Entry 8OM3 (electron microscopy, 2.87 A resolution); this record covers chains K and r of the 35 polymer chains in the assembly.

== Chain K ==
Name: 37S ribosomal protein S18, mitochondrial
From: Saccharomyces cerevisiae
UniProtKB: P42847 (RT18_YEAST); numbering as in UniProt (aligned over 1-217)
Chain sequence (217 residues; row label = number of the first residue in the row):
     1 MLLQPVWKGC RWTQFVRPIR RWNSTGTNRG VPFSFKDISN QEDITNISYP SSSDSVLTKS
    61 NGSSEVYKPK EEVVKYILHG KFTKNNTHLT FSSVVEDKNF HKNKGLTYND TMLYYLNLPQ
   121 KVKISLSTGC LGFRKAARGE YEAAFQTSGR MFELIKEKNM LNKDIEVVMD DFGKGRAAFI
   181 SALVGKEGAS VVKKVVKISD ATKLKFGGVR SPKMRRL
Unresolved in the structure: 1-66

== Chain r ==
Molecule: 15S mitochondrial rRNA
From: Saccharomyces cerevisiae
Sequence (1647 nucleotides; numbered 1 to 1649; 2 numbers in that range are skipped by the numbering (no residue carries them; nothing is unmodelled there); the number before each row is that of its first residue):
     1 GUAAAAAAUU UAUAAGAAUA UGAUGUUGGU UCAGAUUAAG CGCUAAAUAA GGACAUGACA
    61 CAUGCGAAUC AUACGUUUAU UAUUGAUAAG AUAAUAAAUA UGUGGUGUAA ACGUGAGUAA
   121 UUUUAUUAGG AAUUAAUGAA CUAUAGAAUA AGCUAAAUAC UUAAUAUAUU AUUAUAUAAA
   181 AAUAAUUUAU AUAAUAAAAA GGAUAUAUAU AUAAUAUAUA UUUAUCUAUA GUCAAGCCAA
   241 UAAUGGUUUA GGUAGUAGGU UUAUUAAGAG UUAAACCUAG CCAACGAUCC AUAAUCGAUA
   301 AUGAAAGUUA GAACGAUCAC GUUGACUCUG AAAUAUAGUC AAUAUCUAUA AGAUACAGCA
   361 GUGAGGAAUA UUGGACAAUG AUCGAAAGAU UGAUCCAGUU ACUUAUUAGG AUGAUAUAUA
   421 AAAAUAUUUU AUUUUAUUUA UAAAUAUUAA AUAUUUAUAA UAAUAAUAAU AAUAAUAUAU
   481 AUAUAUAAAU UGAUUAAAAA UAAAAUCCAU AAAUAAUUAA AAUAAUGAUA UUAAUUACCA
   541 UAUAUAUUUU UAUAUGGAUA UAUAUAUUAA UAAUAAUAUU AAUUUUAUUA UUAUUAAUAA
   601 UAUAUUUUAA UAGUCCUGAC UAAUAUUUGU GCCAGCAGUC GCGGUAACAC AAAGAGGGCG
   661 AGCGUUAAUC AUAAUGGUUU AAAGGAUCCG UAGAAUGAAU UAUAUAUUAU AAUUUAGAGU
   721 UAAUAAAAU
   731 UAAUUAAAGA AUUAUAAUAG UAAAGAUGAA AUAAUAAUAA UAAUUAUAAG ACUAAUAUAU
   791 GUGAAAAUAU UAAUUAAAUA UUAACUGACA UUGAGGGAUU AAAACUAGAG UAGCGAAACG
   851 GAUUCGAUAC CCGUGUAGUU CUAGUAGUAA ACUAUGAAUA CAAUUAUUUA UA
   904 UAUAUAUUAU AUAUAAAUAA UAAAUGAAAA UGAAAGUAUU CCACCUGAAG AGUACGUUAG
   964 CAAUAAUGAA ACUCAAAACA AUAGACGGUU ACAGACUUAA GCAGUGGAGC AUGUUAUUUA
  1024 AUUCGAUAAU CCACGACUAA CCUUACCAUA UUUUGAAUAU UAUAAUAAUU AUUAUAAUUA
  1084 UUAUAUUACA GGCGUUACAU UGUUGUCUUU AGUUCGUGCU GCAAAGUUUU AGAUUAAGUU
  1144 CAUAAACGAA CAAAACUCCA UAUAUAUAAU UUUAAUUAUA UAUAAUUUUA UAUUAUUUAU
  1204 UAAUAUAAAG AAAGGAAUUA AGACAAAUCA UAAUGAUCCU UAUAAUAUGG GUAAUAGACG
  1264 UGCUAUAAUA AAAUGAUAAU AAAAUUAUAU AAAAUAUAUU UAAUUAUAUU UAAUUAAUAA
  1324 UAUAAAACAU UUUAAUUUUU AAUAUAUUUU UUUAUUAUAU AUUAAUAUGA AUUAUAAUCU
  1384 GAAAUUCGAU UAUAUGAAAA AAGAAUUGCU AGUAAUACGU AAAUUAGUAU GUUACGGUGA
  1444 AUAUUCUAAC UGUUUCGCAC UAAUCACUCA UCACGCGUUG AAACAUAUUA UUAUCUUAUU
  1504 AUUUAUAUAA UAUUUUUUAA UAAAUAUUAA UAAUUAUUAA UUUAUAUUUA UUUAUAUCAG
  1564 AAAUAAUAUG AAUUAAUGCG AAGUUGAAAU ACAGUUACCG UAGGGGAACC UGCGGUGGGC
  1624 UUAUAAAUAU CUUAAAUAUU CUUACA
Unresolved in the structure: 1-11, 168-193, 210-215, 423-475, 546-547, 561-602, 764-768, 909-911, 1075-1078, 1529-1536
Bound ions: K+ site 1: U19, G28, G29; Mg2+ site 1 near A33 (its only coordinating residue here); Mg2+ site 2 near G40 (its only coordinating residue here); Mg2+ site 3: A55, U56, G115; K+ site 2: U72, A73, A385; Mg2+ site 4 near A110 (its only coordinating residue here); Mg2+ site 5 near G113 (its only coordinating residue here); K+ site 3: G113, C359; K+ site 4: G115, G117, A294; Mg2+ site 6: A116, G117, A294; Mg2+ site 7: U149, G201; Mg2+ site 8: A159, C160; 22 more K+ sites not listed; 56 more Mg2+ sites not listed

== Interface between chain K and chain r ==
Pairs across the interface - 88 pairs, chain K then chain r:
  His79(K) - A773(r)  sugar contact
  Lys81(K) - A772(r)  phosphate contact
  Lys81(K) - A773(r)  salt bridge to the phosphate
  Lys84(K) - U757(r)  salt bridge to the phosphate
  Asn85(K) - A756(r)  hydrogen bond to the phosphate
  Asn85(K) - U757(r)  hydrogen bond to the phosphate
  Asn86(K) - A754(r)  hydrogen bond to the phosphate
  Asn86(K) - G755(r)  hydrogen bond to the phosphate
  His88(K) - A754(r)  phosphate contact
  His88(K) - G755(r)  salt bridge to the phosphate
  His88(K) - U771(r)  base contact
  His88(K) - A772(r)  sugar contact
  Thr90(K) - A772(r)  base contact
  Thr90(K) - A773(r)  sugar contact
  Asn117(K) - U775(r)  hydrogen bond to the phosphate
  Gln120(K) - U774(r)  sugar contact
  Lys121(K) - U748(r)  hydrogen bond to the sugar
  Lys121(K) - A749(r)  hydrogen bond to the sugar
  Val122(K) - A749(r)  hydrogen bond to the sugar
  Val122(K) - G750(r)  sugar contact
  Val122(K) - A773(r)  base contact
  Lys123(K) - G750(r)  phosphate contact
  Ser125(K) - G750(r)  hydrogen bond to the sugar
  Ser125(K) - A772(r)  base contact
  Ser127(K) - A753(r)  hydrogen bond to the phosphate
  Ser127(K) - A754(r)  hydrogen bond to the phosphate
  Thr128(K) - A754(r)  phosphate contact
  Gly129(K) - A753(r)  phosphate contact
  Gly129(K) - A754(r)  hydrogen bond to the phosphate
  Cys130(K) - A753(r)  phosphate contact
  Arg134(K) - A753(r)  salt bridge to the phosphate
  Lys135(K) - A754(r)  base contact
  Lys135(K) - G755(r)  hydrogen bond to the base
  Lys135(K) - A756(r)  base contact
  Lys135(K) - A760(r)  phosphate contact
  Lys135(K) - A761(r)  salt bridge to the phosphate
  Ala136(K) - U757(r)  base contact
  Ala136(K) - A759(r)  phosphate contact
  Ala136(K) - A760(r)  phosphate contact
  Arg138(K) - A754(r)  salt bridge to the phosphate
  Arg138(K) - G755(r)  hydrogen bond to the base
  Arg138(K) - A756(r)  base contact
  Asp170(K) - A773(r)  phosphate contact
  Lys203(K) - A741(r)  sugar contact
  Lys203(K) - U742(r)  phosphate contact
  Leu204(K) - A740(r)  hydrogen bond to the sugar
  Leu204(K) - A741(r)  sugar contact
  Lys205(K) - A740(r)  sugar contact
  Lys205(K) - A741(r)  sugar contact
  Phe206(K) - G739(r)  hydrogen bond to the base
  Phe206(K) - A740(r)  hydrogen bond to the base
  Phe206(K) - C782(r)  base contact
  Phe206(K) - U783(r)  sugar contact
  Phe206(K) - A784(r)  stacking on the base
  Gly207(K) - C782(r)  sugar contact
  Gly207(K) - U783(r)  sugar contact
  Gly208(K) - A740(r)  base contact
  Gly208(K) - C782(r)  hydrogen bond to the base
  Val209(K) - U742(r)  sugar contact
  Val209(K) - G780(r)  base contact
  Val209(K) - A842(r)  base contact
  Val209(K) - G843(r)  sugar contact
  Arg210(K) - G843(r)  hydrogen bond to the sugar
  Arg210(K) - C844(r)  hydrogen bond to the sugar
  Arg210(K) - C1616(r)  salt bridge to the phosphate
  Arg210(K) - G1617(r)  salt bridge to the phosphate
  Ser211(K) - C844(r)  sugar contact
  Pro212(K) - C844(r)  phosphate contact
  Pro212(K) - G845(r)  phosphate contact
  Lys213(K) - C844(r)  phosphate contact
  Lys213(K) - G845(r)  hydrogen bond to the phosphate
  Lys213(K) - A846(r)  salt bridge to the phosphate
  Lys213(K) - U1614(r)  phosphate contact
  Lys213(K) - G1615(r)  salt bridge to the phosphate
  Arg215(K) - A756(r)  phosphate contact
  Arg215(K) - U757(r)  salt bridge to the phosphate
  Arg215(K) - G758(r)  salt bridge to the phosphate
  Arg215(K) - C861(r)  hydrogen bond to the sugar
  Arg215(K) - C862(r)  salt bridge to the phosphate
  Arg216(K) - C860(r)  hydrogen bond to the sugar
  Arg216(K) - C861(r)  salt bridge to the phosphate
  Arg216(K) - U1598(r)  hydrogen bond to the base
  Arg216(K) - U1614(r)  salt bridge to the phosphate
  Arg216(K) - G1615(r)  salt bridge to the phosphate
  Leu217(K) - G758(r)  phosphate contact
  Leu217(K) - C861(r)  sugar contact
  Leu217(K) - U1598(r)  sugar contact
  Leu217(K) - U1599(r)  phosphate contact
Other interface residues (no listed pair), chain K (39 interface residues in all): Thr83, Ser92, Met214
Other interface residues (no listed pair), chain r (42 interface residues in all): U751, A752, A781

== Overview ==
39 residues of chain K face 42 of chain r across their interface, with 24 hydrogen bonds, 16 salt bridges and
1 aromatic stacking contact. Among the polar pairs are Lys135(K)-G755(r), Arg138(K)-G755(r) and
Phe206(K)-G739(r). U19(r), G28(r) and G29(r) coordinate K+ site 1.
Here chain K is 37S ribosomal protein S18, mitochondrial and chain r is 15S mitochondrial rRNA, both from
Saccharomyces cerevisiae. Entry 8OM3 (Small subunit of yeast mitochondrial ribosome in complex with IF3/Aim23)
was determined by electron microscopy, deposited together with 8OM2 and 8OM4.
